PDB entry 6N4F | X-ray diffraction, 3.01 A resolution | chains B and H of the 6 polymer chains in the assembly

Chain B (and H):
Name: Hemagglutinin HA2
Organism: unidentified influenza virus
Notes: chain H of this document is another copy of the same molecule, construct and numbering; everything in this record applies to it too
UniProt: A0A2U5FPI7 (A0A2U5FPI7_9INFA); residues 1-174 here correspond to UniProt positions 346-519 (UniProt number = residue number + 345)
Amino-acid sequence (182 residues; each row starts with the number of its first residue):
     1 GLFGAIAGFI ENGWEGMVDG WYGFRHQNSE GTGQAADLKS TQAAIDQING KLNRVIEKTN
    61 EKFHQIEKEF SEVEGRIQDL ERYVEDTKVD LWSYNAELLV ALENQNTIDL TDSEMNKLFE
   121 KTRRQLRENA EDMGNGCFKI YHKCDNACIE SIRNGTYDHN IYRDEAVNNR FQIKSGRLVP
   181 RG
Disordered / not traced: 173-182
Disulfide bonds: C144-C148
Covalent attachments: covalent link G50-R54
Sequence notes: expression tag (175-182)

How chain B and chain H interact:
Residue-residue contacts - 43 pairs, chain B then chain H:
  F3(B) - L2(H)
  F3(B) - F3(H)  hydrophobic
  V55(B) - E97(H)
  V55(B) - L98(H)  hydrophobic
  I56(B) - Y94(H)  hydrophobic
  N60(B) - D90(H)
  K62(B) - D86(H)  salt bridge
  K62(B) - D90(H)  salt bridge
  H64(B) - D79(H)  salt bridge
  Q65(B) - Y83(H)
  I66(B) - D79(H)
  I66(B) - L80(H)  hydrophobic
  I66(B) - Y83(H)  hydrophobic
  K68(B) - Y83(H)  hydrogen bond
  E74(B) - R76(H)  salt bridge
  L80(B) - L80(H)  hydrophobic
  E81(B) - R76(H)  salt bridge
  E81(B) - L80(H)
  V84(B) - Y83(H)  hydrophobic
  V84(B) - V84(H)  hydrophobic
  E85(B) - Y83(H)  hydrogen bond
  K88(B) - Y83(H)  hydrogen bond
  K88(B) - T87(H)
  L91(B) - L91(H)  hydrophobic
  W92(B) - D90(H)
  W92(B) - L91(H)
  W92(B) - Y94(H)  hydrophobic
  N95(B) - L91(H)
  N95(B) - Y94(H)  hydrogen bond (backbone-side chain)
  N95(B) - N95(H)
  L99(B) - Y94(H)
  S113(B) - L2(H)  hydrogen bond (side chain-backbone)
  K117(B) - G1(H)  hydrogen bond (side chain-backbone)
  K117(B) - F3(H)
  K117(B) - G4(H)
  R124(B) - F9(H)
  R124(B) - F119(H)
  R124(B) - D132(H)  salt bridge
  R124(B) - G134(H)
  R127(B) - E131(H)  salt bridge
  R127(B) - D132(H)
  E128(B) - E131(H)
  R163(B) - E131(H)  salt bridge
Other interface residues (no listed pair), chain B (34 interface residues in all): R54, F70, I77, Q78, L102, N106, D109, L110, R123
Other interface residues (no listed pair), chain H (28 interface residues in all): I77, A101, L102, Q105, M133, R170

In short:
34 residues of chain B and 28 residues of chain H are in contact; the contacts include 6 hydrogen bonds and 8
salt bridges. Among the polar pairs are K62(B)-D86(H), K62(B)-D90(H) and H64(B)-D79(H).
Both chains are Hemagglutinin HA2 (unidentified influenza virus). Entry 6N4F (The crystal structure of
hemagglutinin from A/canine/IL/11613/2015 (H3N2) influenza virus) was determined by X-ray diffraction together
with 6N4D from the same study.
